3H0R - chains A and B of the 3 polymer chains in the assembly; structure by X-ray diffraction, 3.00 A resolution.

# Chain A
Name: Glutamyl-tRNA(Gln) amidotransferase subunit A
From: Aquifex aeolicus
Notes: EC 6.3.5.-
UniProtKB: O66610 (GATA_AQUAE); numbering as in UniProt (aligned over 1-478)
Chain sequence (478 residues; numbered 1 to 478; the number before each row is that of its first residue):
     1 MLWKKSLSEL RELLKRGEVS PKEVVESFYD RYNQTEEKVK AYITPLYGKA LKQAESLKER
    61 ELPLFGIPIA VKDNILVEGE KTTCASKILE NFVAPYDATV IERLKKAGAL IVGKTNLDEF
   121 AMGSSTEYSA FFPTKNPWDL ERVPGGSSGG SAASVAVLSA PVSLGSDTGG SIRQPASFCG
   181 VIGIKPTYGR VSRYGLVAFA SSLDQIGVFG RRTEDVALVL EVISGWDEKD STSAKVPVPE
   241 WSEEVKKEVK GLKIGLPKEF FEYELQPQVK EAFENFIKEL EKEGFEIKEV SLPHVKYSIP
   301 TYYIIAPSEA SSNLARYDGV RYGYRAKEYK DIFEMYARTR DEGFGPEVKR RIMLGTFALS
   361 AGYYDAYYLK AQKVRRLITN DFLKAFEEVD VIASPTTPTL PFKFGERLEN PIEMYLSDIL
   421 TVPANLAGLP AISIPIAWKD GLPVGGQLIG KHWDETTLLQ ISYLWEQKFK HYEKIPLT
Covalently attached groups: asparagine (ASN) linked to Ser171
Ligand contacts: asparagine (ASN): Ala121, Met122, Gly123, Ser124, Gly146, Ser147, Asp167, Thr168, Gly169, Gly170, Phe199, Tyr302, Tyr303, Arg351, Asp418
Curated features (UniProtKB/Swiss-Prot):
  - active site: Lys72 (Charge relay system), Ser147 (Charge relay system), Ser171 (Acyl-ester intermediate)

# Chain B
Name: Aspartyl/glutamyl-tRNA(Asn/Gln) amidotransferase subunit B
From: Aquifex aeolicus
UniProtKB: O66766 (GATB_AQUAE); numbering as in UniProt (aligned over 1-478)
Chain sequence (478 residues; numbered 1 to 478; the number before each row is that of its first residue):
     1 MNEKYEAVIG LEIHVQMDTK TKMFCGCKVE FGAEPNTNVC PVCLGMPGAL PIVNKRAVEY
    61 AIRASLALNC EVHEESVFAR KHYFYPDLPK GYQISQYEKP LATNGWVELN LPNGEKKKVR
   121 IRRLHIEEDA GKNIHEGDKT LVDLNRAGTP LMEIVTEPDI RTPEEARLFL EKLRNIMRYA
   181 GVSKADMEKG QLRCDINVSI RPKGSKEFGT RVEIKNVNSF RFVQKALEYE IERQINVVEE
   241 GGEVVQETRT FDPQTGKTYP MRTKEEAEDY RYFPDPDLVP LKVKKEWIEE IKKNMPELPD
   301 QRFERLIKEY GLSEYEAGIL VNHKEVGDFF EEAVRHFKEP KGIVNWLIND LLGLLRDKGI
   361 SIEESPVKPE HLAELVKLIK EKVISTKIGK EVIKEMVETG KTPSQIVEEK GLKQITDENQ
   421 IKELVKKIFE KHPKEVERLK QGEEKLIGFF VGQVMRETRG KANPQVVNKV IRELVKEV
Unresolved in the structure: 1-2, 413-478
Bound ions: Zn2+: Cys25, Cys27, Cys43
Ligand contacts: ADP (adenosine-5'-diphosphate): Val8, Ile9, Gly10, Leu11, Glu12, Val155, Thr156, Glu157, Pro158, Asn197, Val198, Ser199, Phe208, Gly209, Arg211
What the authors report for this chain:
  - Mn2+ coordination: Glu12, His14, Glu127, Glu153

# Chain A / chain B interface
Residue-residue contacts - 63 pairs, chain A then chain B:
  Leu76(A) - Pro47(B)
  Phe92(A) - Met46(B)  hydrophobic
  Pro95(A) - Met46(B)  hydrophobic
  Tyr96(A) - Pro41(B)  hydrophobic
  Tyr96(A) - Met46(B)  hydrophobic
  Tyr96(A) - Pro47(B)  hydrogen bond (side chain-backbone)
  Tyr96(A) - Gly48(B)  hydrogen bond (side chain-backbone)
  Tyr96(A) - Ala49(B)  hydrogen bond (side chain-backbone)
  Arg193(A) - Gly48(B)
  Arg193(A) - Leu50(B)
  Arg193(A) - Asp277(B)  salt bridge
  Tyr194(A) - Gly48(B)
  Tyr194(A) - Leu50(B)
  Gly195(A) - Gly48(B)  hydrogen bond (backbone-backbone)
  Leu196(A) - Gly48(B)
  Ser201(A) - Arg80(B)
  Ser201(A) - Pro276(B)
  Ser201(A) - Asp277(B)  hydrogen bond
  Glu228(A) - Ile52(B)
  Lys229(A) - Leu50(B)
  Lys229(A) - Ile52(B)
  Asp230(A) - Leu50(B)
  Ser231(A) - Pro51(B)  hydrogen bond (side chain-backbone)
  Ser231(A) - Ile52(B)
  Ser231(A) - Asp277(B)
  Ser231(A) - Leu278(B)
  Thr232(A) - Pro276(B)
  Thr232(A) - Asp277(B)
  Ser312(A) - Arg80(B)  hydrogen bond
  Ser312(A) - His82(B)  hydrogen bond
  Ser312(A) - Tyr92(B)
  Ser312(A) - Phe273(B)
  Asn313(A) - Arg80(B)  hydrogen bond
  Ala315(A) - Phe84(B)
  Ala315(A) - Lys90(B)
  Ala315(A) - Gly91(B)
  Arg316(A) - Gly45(B)
  Arg316(A) - Met46(B)  hydrogen bond (side chain-backbone)
  Arg316(A) - Pro89(B)
  Arg316(A) - Lys90(B)  hydrogen bond (backbone-backbone)
  Arg316(A) - Tyr92(B)  hydrogen bond
  Tyr317(A) - Pro47(B)
  Arg321(A) - Leu44(B)  hydrogen bond (side chain-backbone)
  Arg321(A) - Gly45(B)
  Arg321(A) - Pro89(B)  hydrogen bond (side chain-backbone)
  Arg321(A) - Leu144(B)
  Tyr322(A) - Gly45(B)  hydrogen bond (side chain-backbone)
  Tyr322(A) - Met46(B)  hydrophobic
  Tyr322(A) - Pro47(B)
  Ile332(A) - Pro86(B)  hydrophobic
  Tyr336(A) - Phe84(B)  hydrophobic
  Tyr336(A) - Tyr85(B)  hydrogen bond (side chain-backbone)
  Tyr336(A) - Pro86(B)
  Arg340(A) - Phe84(B)
  Thr356(A) - Arg271(B)
  Leu359(A) - Arg271(B)
  Leu359(A) - Phe273(B)  hydrophobic
  Ser360(A) - Asp269(B)
  Ala361(A) - Asp269(B)  hydrogen bond (backbone-side chain)
  Tyr364(A) - Tyr272(B)
  Tyr364(A) - Phe273(B)  hydrophobic
  Tyr364(A) - Pro274(B)
  Tyr368(A) - Phe273(B)
Also at the interface, not in a pair above, chain A (36 interface residues in all): Leu89, Tyr188, Val197, Ser202, Glu309, Val320
Also at the interface, not in a pair above, chain B (29 interface residues in all): Val42

# Summary
Chain A and chain B form an interface of 36 and 29 residues respectively; the contacts include 17 hydrogen
bonds and 1 salt bridge. Polar contacts include Arg193(A)-Asp277(B), Tyr96(A)-Pro47(B) and Tyr96(A)-Gly48(B).
Ligands of chain B: ADP. Asparagine is covalently linked to Ser171(A). From the paper: Mn2+ coordination by
Glu12(B), His14(B) and Glu127(B) among others.
Here chain A is Glutamyl-tRNA(Gln) amidotransferase subunit A and chain B is Aspartyl/glutamyl-tRNA(Asn/Gln)
amidotransferase subunit B, both from Aquifex aeolicus. Entry 3H0R (Structure of trna-dependent
amidotransferase gatcab from aquifex aeolicus) was determined by X-ray diffraction together with 3H0L and 3H0M
from the same study.
